PDB entry 5JHR | X-ray diffraction, 2.90 A resolution | chains L and V of the 28 polymer chains in the assembly

Chain L:
Molecule: Proteasome subunit beta type-6
From: Saccharomyces cerevisiae (strain ATCC 204508 / S288c)
Notes: EC 3.4.25.1
UniProtKB: P23724 (PSB6_YEAST); residues 1-222 here correspond to UniProt positions 20-241 (UniProt number = residue number + 19)
Amino-acid sequence (222 residues; each row starts with the number of its first residue):
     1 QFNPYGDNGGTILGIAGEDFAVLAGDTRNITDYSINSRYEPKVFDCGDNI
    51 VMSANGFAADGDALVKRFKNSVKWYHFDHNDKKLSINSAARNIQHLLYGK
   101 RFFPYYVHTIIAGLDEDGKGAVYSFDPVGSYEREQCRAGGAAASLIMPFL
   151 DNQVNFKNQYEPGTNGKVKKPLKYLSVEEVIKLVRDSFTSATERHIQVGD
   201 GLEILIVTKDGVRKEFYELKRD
Bound ions: Mg2+: Asp-222 (shared with Ile-163(V), Asp-166(V), Ser-169(V) of chain V)
Small-molecule neighbours: 6KF ((2S)-2-azido-N-[(2S)-3-(biphenyl-4-yl)-1-{[(2S)-1-{[(2S,3S,4R)-3,5-dihydroxy-4-methylpentan-2-yl]amino}-1-oxo-3-phenylpropan-2-yl]amino}-1-oxopropan-2-yl]-3-phenylpropanamide (non-preferred name)): Pro-104, Tyr-106, His-108, Thr-109, Ser-124, Phe-125, Asp-126, Pro-127, Val-128, Arg-137, Ala-138, Gly-139

Chain V:
Molecule: Proteasome subunit beta type-2
From: Saccharomyces cerevisiae (strain ATCC 204508 / S288c)
Notes: EC 3.4.25.1
UniProtKB: P25043 (PSB2_YEAST); residues 1-232 here correspond to UniProt positions 30-261 (UniProt number = residue number + 29)
Amino-acid sequence (232 residues; row label = number of the first residue in the row):
     1 TTIVGVKFNNGVVIAADTRSTQGPIVADKNCAKLHRISPKIWCAGAGTAA
    51 DTEAVTQLIGSNIELHSLYTSREPRVVSALQMLKQHLFKYQGHIGAYLIV
   101 AGVDPTGSHLFSIHAHGSTDVGYYLSLGSGSLAAMAVLESHWKQDLTKEE
   151 AIKLASDAIQAGIWNDLGSGSNVDVCVMEIGKDAEYLRNYLTPNVREEKQ
   201 KSYKFPRGTTAVLKESIVNICDIQEEQVDITA
Not modelled in the structure: 223-232
Bound ions: Mg2+: Ile-163, Asp-166, Ser-169 (shared with Asp-222(L) of chain L)
Curated features (UniProtKB/Swiss-Prot):
  - active site: Thr-1 (Nucleophile)

Interface between chain L and chain V:
Contacting residue pairs - 57 pairs, chain L then chain V:
  Arg-28(L) with Leu-167(V)
  Ile-30(L) with Leu-167(V), hydrophobic
  Asp-32(L) with Leu-167(V)
  Tyr-33(L) with Gly-23(V); Asn-165(V); Asp-166(V); Leu-167(V), hydrogen bond (backbone-backbone); Gly-168(V)
  Ile-35(L) with Trp-164(V); Leu-167(V), hydrophobic
  Arg-38(L) with Trp-164(V), hydrogen bond (side chain-backbone); Asn-165(V)
  Phe-149(L) with Tyr-203(V)
  Asn-152(L) with Phe-205(V)
  Gln-153(L) with Tyr-203(V); Phe-205(V)
  Gln-159(L) with Phe-205(V); Thr-209(V)
  Tyr-160(L) with Thr-209(V), hydrogen bond (backbone-backbone); Ala-211(V), hydrophobic
  Pro-162(L) with Arg-207(V); Gly-208(V)
  Gly-166(L) with Ala-211(V)
  Glu-179(L) with Lys-201(V)
  Leu-183(L) with Tyr-203(V)
  Arg-185(L) with Glu-197(V), salt bridge; Gln-200(V), hydrogen bond
  Asp-186(L) with Lys-199(V); Gln-200(V), hydrogen bond (side chain-backbone); Lys-201(V); Tyr-203(V), hydrogen bond
  Thr-189(L) with Arg-196(V), hydrogen bond
  Ser-190(L) with Arg-196(V), hydrogen bond
  Glu-193(L) with Val-26(V); Lys-29(V), salt bridge; Arg-196(V)
  Arg-194(L) with Pro-24(V); Ile-25(V); Val-26(V), hydrogen bond (side chain-backbone); Ala-27(V), hydrogen bond (side chain-backbone); Lys-29(V)
  His-195(L) with Pro-24(V); Ile-25(V)
  Ile-196(L) with Arg-19(V); Pro-24(V), hydrogen bond (backbone-backbone); Val-26(V), hydrophobic; Leu-167(V)
  Lys-220(L) with Asn-194(V), hydrogen bond (side chain-backbone)
  Arg-221(L) with Trp-164(V)
  Asp-222(L) with Arg-19(V), salt bridge; Ile-163(V); Trp-164(V); Asp-166(V); Ser-169(V); Gly-170(V); Ser-171(V), hydrogen bond (side chain-backbone); Asn-194(V)
Other interface residues (no listed pair), chain L (31 interface residues in all): Ser-34, Leu-145, Asn-158, Lys-182, Glu-218
Other interface residues (no listed pair), chain V (32 interface residues in all): Thr-21, Asp-28, Val-195, Pro-206

In short:
Chain L and chain V form an interface of 31 and 32 residues respectively, with 13 hydrogen bonds and 3 salt
bridges. Among the polar pairs are Arg-185(L)/Glu-197(V), Glu-193(L)/Lys-29(V) and Asp-222(L)/Arg-19(V). Chain
L binds compound 6KF.
Chain L is Proteasome subunit beta type-6 and chain V is Proteasome subunit beta type-2, both from
Saccharomyces cerevisiae (strain ATCC 204508 / S288c); the structure, Yeast 20S proteasome in complex with the
peptidic epoxyketone inhibitor 27, was determined by X-ray diffraction (same publication as 5JHS).
